1B7X - chains A and B of the 3 polymer chains in the assembly; structure by X-ray diffraction, 2.10 A resolution.

Chain A:
Molecule: Protein (thrombin light chain)
Source organism: Homo sapiens
Notes: EC 3.4.21.5
UniProtKB: P00734 (THRB_HUMAN); residues 1-14 here correspond to UniProt positions 336-349 (UniProt number = residue number + 335)
Amino-acid sequence (36 residues; row label = number of the first residue in the row; a row labelled like 14A-14N holds insertion residues (14A, then the next letters in order)):
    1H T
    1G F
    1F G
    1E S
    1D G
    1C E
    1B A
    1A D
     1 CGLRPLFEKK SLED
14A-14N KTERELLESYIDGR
Not modelled in the structure: 1H, 1G, 1F, 1E, 1D, 1C, 14K-14N
Curated features (UniProtKB/Swiss-Prot):
  - site: Arg-14N (Cleavage)

Chain B:
Molecule: Protein (thrombin heavy chain)
Source organism: Homo sapiens
Notes: EC 3.4.21.5
UniProtKB: P00734 (THRB_HUMAN); the construct lacks a stretch of the UniProt sequence and is renumbered around it, so the offset changes along the chain: 16-36 = UniProt 364-384; 37-60 = UniProt 386-409; 61-77 = UniProt 419-435; 78-97 = UniProt 437-456; 7 more segments
Amino-acid sequence (259 residues; each row starts with the number of its first residue; note: 4 numbers in that range are skipped by the numbering (no residue carries them; nothing is unmodelled there); a row labelled like 60A-60I holds insertion residues (60A, then the next letters in order)):
    16 IVEGSDAEIG MSPWQVMLFR K
   36A S
    37 PQELLCGASL ISDRWVLTAA HCLL
60A-60I YPPWDKNFT
    61 ENDLLVRIGK HSRTRYE
   77A R
    78 NIEKISMLEK IYIHPRYNWR
   97A E
    98 NLDRDIALMK LKKPVAFSDY IHPVCLPDRE TA
129A-129C ASL
   130 LQAGYKGRVT GWGNLKE
146A-146H TWTANVGK
   150 GQPSVLQVVN LPIVERPVCK DSTRIRITDN MFCAG
  184A Y
   185 KP
186A-186D DEGK
   187 RGDACEGDSG GPFVMKSP
204A-204B FN
   205 NRWYQMGIVS WGE
   219 GCD
  221A R
   222 DGKIGFYTHV FRLKKWIQKV IDQFGE
Not modelled in the structure: 74-75, 146A-146H, 245-247
Differences from the reference sequence: engineered mutation Ile-225 (Tyr600 in P00734)
Curated features (UniProtKB/Swiss-Prot):
  - region: Ala-183 to Val-200 (High affinity receptor-binding region which is also known as the TP508 peptide)
  - active site (Charge relay system): His-57, Asp-102, Ser-195
  - glycosylation: Asn-60G (N-linked (GlcNAc...) (complex) asparagine)
Disulfides: Cys-42/Cys-58, Cys-168/Cys-182, Cys-191/Cys-220
From the paper describing this entry:
  - mutagenesis - Y225I: decreased catalytic activity
  - catalytic residues: Ser-195 (citing earlier work)

How chain A and chain B interact:
Residue-residue contacts - 57 pairs, chain A then chain B:
  Cys-1(A) / Pro-120(B)
  Cys-1(A) / Val-121(B)
  Cys-1(A) / Cys-122(B)  disulfide
  Cys-1(A) / Arg-206(B)  hydrogen bond (backbone-side chain)
  Asp-1A(A) / His-119(B)  salt bridge
  Asp-1A(A) / Pro-120(B)
  Ala-1B(A) / Arg-206(B)  hydrogen bond (backbone-side chain)
  Gly-2(A) / Trp-29(B)
  Gly-2(A) / Pro-120(B)  hydrogen bond (backbone-backbone)
  Gly-2(A) / Cys-122(B)
  Gly-2(A) / Asn-205(B)
  Gly-2(A) / Arg-206(B)
  Gly-2(A) / Trp-207(B)  hydrogen bond (backbone-backbone)
  Leu-3(A) / Asn-205(B)
  Leu-3(A) / Arg-206(B)
  Arg-4(A) / Gly-25(B)
  Arg-4(A) / Met-26(B)  hydrogen bond (side chain-backbone)
  Arg-4(A) / Pro-28(B)
  Arg-4(A) / Trp-29(B)
  Arg-4(A) / Arg-137(B)
  Arg-4(A) / Trp-207(B)
  Pro-5(A) / Ser-115(B)
  Pro-5(A) / Asp-116(B)
  Pro-5(A) / His-119(B)
  Leu-6(A) / Asp-116(B)
  Leu-6(A) / Tyr-117(B)  hydrophobic
  Phe-7(A) / Glu-23(B)
  Phe-7(A) / Ile-24(B)
  Phe-7(A) / Gly-25(B)
  Phe-7(A) / Met-26(B)
  Glu-8(A) / Lys-202(B)  salt bridge
  Glu-8(A) / Asn-205(B)
  Glu-8(A) / Trp-207(B)  hydrogen bond
  Asp-14(A) / Glu-23(B)
  Asp-14(A) / Met-26(B)
  Asp-14(A) / Arg-137(B)  salt bridge
  Asp-14(A) / Trp-207(B)
  Lys-14A(A) / Asp-21(B)  hydrogen bond (side chain-backbone)
  Lys-14A(A) / Glu-23(B)  hydrogen bond (backbone-side chain)
  Thr-14B(A) / Arg-137(B)  hydrogen bond
  Thr-14B(A) / Asn-159(B)  hydrogen bond
  Glu-14C(A) / Arg-137(B)
  Glu-14C(A) / Lys-202(B)  salt bridge
  Glu-14E(A) / Lys-135(B)  salt bridge
  Glu-14E(A) / Asn-159(B)  hydrogen bond
  Glu-14E(A) / Tyr-184A(B)  hydrogen bond
  Glu-14E(A) / Lys-186D(B)  salt bridge
  Leu-14F(A) / Lys-135(B)
  Leu-14F(A) / Asn-159(B)
  Leu-14F(A) / Trp-207(B)  hydrophobic
  Ser-14I(A) / Gly-133(B)
  Ser-14I(A) / Tyr-134(B)
  Ser-14I(A) / Lys-135(B)  hydrogen bond (side chain-backbone)
  Tyr-14J(A) / Leu-129C(B)
  Tyr-14J(A) / Tyr-134(B)  hydrophobic
  Tyr-14J(A) / Lys-202(B)  hydrogen bond (side chain-backbone)
  Tyr-14J(A) / Pro-204(B)  hydrophobic
Interface residues without a listed pair, chain B (31 interface residues in all): Phe-114, Gly-136, Met-201, Asn-204B
Inter-chain disulfides: Cys-1(A)/Cys-122(B)

Overview:
The interface between chain A and chain B involves 18 residues on one side and 31 on the other, with 1
disulfide bond, 14 hydrogen bonds and 6 salt bridges. Polar pairs include Asp-1A(A)/His-119(B),
Glu-8(A)/Lys-202(B) and Glu-14E(A)/Lys-135(B). From the paper: the catalytic residue Ser-195(B); Y225I of
chain B reduces catalytic activity.
Chain A is Protein (thrombin light chain) and chain B is Protein (thrombin heavy chain), both from Homo
sapiens; the structure, Structure of human alpha-thrombin Y225I mutant bound to
D-phe-pro-arg-chloromethylketone, was determined by X-ray diffraction (same publication as 2THF and 1THP).
